Entry 8D0B (electron microscopy, 3.43 A resolution); this record covers chains B and C of the 8 polymer chains in the assembly.

# Chain B
Name: CST complex subunit STN1
Source organism: Homo sapiens
UniProt: Q9H668 (STN1_HUMAN); residues 7-368 here = UniProt positions 7-368
Amino-acid sequence (362 residues; numbered 7 to 368; the number before each row is that of its first residue):
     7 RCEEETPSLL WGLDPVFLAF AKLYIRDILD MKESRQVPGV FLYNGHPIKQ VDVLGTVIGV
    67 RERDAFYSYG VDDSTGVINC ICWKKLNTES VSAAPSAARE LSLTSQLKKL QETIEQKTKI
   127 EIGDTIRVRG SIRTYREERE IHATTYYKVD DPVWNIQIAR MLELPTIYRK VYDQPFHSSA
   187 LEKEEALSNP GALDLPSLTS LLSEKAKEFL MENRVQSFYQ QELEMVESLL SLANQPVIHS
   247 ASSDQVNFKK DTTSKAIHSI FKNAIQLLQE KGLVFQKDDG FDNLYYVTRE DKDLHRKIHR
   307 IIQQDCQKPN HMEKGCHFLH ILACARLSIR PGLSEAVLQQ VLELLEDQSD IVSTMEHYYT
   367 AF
UniProt features mapped onto this chain:
  - DNA-binding region: Val-57 to Val-155 (OB)

# Chain C
Name: CST complex subunit TEN1
Source organism: Homo sapiens
UniProt: Q86WV5 (TEN1L_HUMAN); residues 3-123 here = UniProt positions 3-123
Amino-acid sequence (121 residues; each row starts with the number of its first residue):
     3 LPKPGTYYLP WEVSAGQVPD GSTLRTFGRL CLYDMIQSRV TLMAQHGSDQ HQVLVCTKLV
    63 EPFHAQVGSL YIVLGELQHQ QDRGSVVKAR VLTCVEGMNL PLLEQAIREQ RLYKQERGGS
   123 Q

# Interface between chain B and chain C
Residue-residue contacts - 33 pairs, chain B then chain C:
  Asp-33(B) / Arg-119(C)  salt bridge
  Thr-62(B) / Arg-27(C)
  Ile-64(B) / Pro-4(C)
  Asp-78(B) / Pro-6(C)
  Asp-78(B) / Gly-7(C)
  Asp-78(B) / Arg-27(C)  salt bridge
  Ser-80(B) / Gly-7(C)
  Ser-80(B) / Thr-8(C)
  Ser-80(B) / Tyr-9(C)
  Ser-80(B) / Arg-27(C)  hydrogen bond
  Thr-81(B) / Pro-6(C)
  Gly-82(B) / Pro-6(C)
  Val-83(B) / Leu-3(C)  hydrophobic
  Val-83(B) / Pro-4(C)
  Gly-129(B) / Val-93(C)
  Gly-129(B) / Thr-95(C)
  Val-159(B) / Gly-99(C)
  Val-159(B) / Met-100(C)
  Trp-160(B) / Tyr-9(C)
  Trp-160(B) / Arg-27(C)
  Trp-160(B) / Ile-74(C)  hydrophobic
  Trp-160(B) / Val-97(C)
  Trp-160(B) / Met-100(C)  hydrophobic
  Ile-164(B) / Leu-105(C)  hydrophobic
  Met-167(B) / Tyr-9(C)  hydrophobic
  Met-167(B) / Ala-108(C)  hydrophobic
  Met-167(B) / Gln-112(C)
  Leu-168(B) / Gln-107(C)
  Leu-168(B) / Ala-108(C)  hydrophobic
  Tyr-174(B) / Tyr-115(C)
  Arg-175(B) / Glu-111(C)  salt bridge
  Arg-175(B) / Leu-114(C)
  Asp-179(B) / Tyr-115(C)
Other interface residues (no listed pair), chain B (24 interface residues in all): Tyr-30, Tyr-49, Asn-85, Ile-128, Pro-158, Gln-163, Pro-171
Other interface residues (no listed pair), chain C (29 interface residues in all): Lys-5, Leu-76, Arg-92, Glu-98, Asn-101, Leu-104, Ile-109, Lys-116

# Overview
24 residues of chain B face 29 of chain C across their interface; the contacts include 1 hydrogen bond and 3
salt bridges. Among the polar pairs are Asp-33(B)/Arg-119(C), Asp-78(B)/Arg-27(C) and Arg-175(B)/Glu-111(C).
UniProt lists a DNA-binding region on chain B.
Chain B is CST complex subunit STN1 and chain C is CST complex subunit TEN1, both from Homo sapiens; the
structure, Human CST-DNA polymerase alpha/primase preinitiation complex bound to 4xTEL-foldback template, was
determined by electron microscopy (same publication as 8D0K).
